PDB entry 4P8Q | X-ray diffraction, 3.02 A resolution | chains A and B

== Chain A (and B) ==
Molecule: Leucyl-cystinyl aminopeptidase
Source organism: Homo sapiens
Notes: EC 3.4.11.3; chain B of this document is another copy of the same molecule, construct and numbering; everything in this record applies to it too
UniProt: Q9UIQ6 (LCAP_HUMAN); residues 155-1025 here = UniProt positions 155-1025
Sequence (872 residues; numbered 154 to 1025; the number before each row is that of its first residue):
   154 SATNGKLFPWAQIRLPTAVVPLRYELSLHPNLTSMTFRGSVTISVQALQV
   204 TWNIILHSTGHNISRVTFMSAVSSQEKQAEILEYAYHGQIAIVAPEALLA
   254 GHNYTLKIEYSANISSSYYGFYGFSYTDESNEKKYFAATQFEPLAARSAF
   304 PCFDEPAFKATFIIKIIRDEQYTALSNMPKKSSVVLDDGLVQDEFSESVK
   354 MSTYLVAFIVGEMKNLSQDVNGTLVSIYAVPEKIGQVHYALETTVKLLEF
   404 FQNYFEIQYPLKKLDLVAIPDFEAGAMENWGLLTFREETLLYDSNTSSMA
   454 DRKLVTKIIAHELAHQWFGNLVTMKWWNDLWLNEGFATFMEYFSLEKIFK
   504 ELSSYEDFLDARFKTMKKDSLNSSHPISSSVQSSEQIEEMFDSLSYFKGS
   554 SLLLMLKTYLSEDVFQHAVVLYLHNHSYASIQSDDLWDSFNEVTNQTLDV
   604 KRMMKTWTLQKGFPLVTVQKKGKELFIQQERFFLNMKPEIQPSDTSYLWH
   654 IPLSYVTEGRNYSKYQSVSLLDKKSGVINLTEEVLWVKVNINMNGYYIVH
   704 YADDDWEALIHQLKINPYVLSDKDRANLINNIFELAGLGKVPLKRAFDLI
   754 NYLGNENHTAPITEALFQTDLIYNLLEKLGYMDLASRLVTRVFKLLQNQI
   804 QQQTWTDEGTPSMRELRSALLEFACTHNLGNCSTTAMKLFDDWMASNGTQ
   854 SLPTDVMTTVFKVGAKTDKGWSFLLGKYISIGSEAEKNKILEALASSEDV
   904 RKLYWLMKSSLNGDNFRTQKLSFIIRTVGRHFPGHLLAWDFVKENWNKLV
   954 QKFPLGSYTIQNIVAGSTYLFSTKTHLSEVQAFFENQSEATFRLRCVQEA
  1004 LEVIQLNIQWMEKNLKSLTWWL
Disordered / not traced: 154-158, 597, 640-645 (chain B: 154-159, 223-228, 597, 639-647, 662-663)
Differences from the reference sequence: expression tag (154)
Cystine bridges: C828-C835
Glycans and other covalent adducts: N-acetylglucosamine (NAG) linked to N184, N215, N256, N266, N368, N682, N760, N850
Bound ions: Zn2+: H464, H468, E487 (together with unknown ligand)
Swiss-Prot annotation at these positions:
  - active site: E465 (Proton acceptor)
  - binding site (substrate): E295, G428 to N432
  - binding site (Zn(2+)): H464, H468, E487
  - site: Y549 (Transition state stabilizer)
  - glycosylation (N-linked (GlcNAc...) asparagine): N184, N215, N256, N266, N368, N374, N448, N525, N578, N598, N664, N682, N760, N834, N850, N989
From the paper describing this entry:
  - Zn2+ coordination: H464, H468, E487
  - catalytic residues: E431, E465, Y549 (citing earlier work)
  - binding site for unknown ligand: E431, E487
  - conformationally variable residues (loop rearrangement, side-chain flip): I422 to M430, Y549
  - mutagenesis - A427Y: unchanged catalytic activity on physiological peptide substrates (citing earlier work)
  - contacts within the chain: F425-R920 (pi stacking)
  - post-translational modification sites: N184
  - mutagenesis - F544I, F544V: decreased binding to HFI-435 (citing earlier work)

== Chain A / chain B interface ==
Residue-residue contacts - 39 pairs, chain A then chain B:
  E780(A) - R904(B)  salt bridge
  G783(A) - Y907(B)
  G783(A) - K911(B)  hydrogen bond (backbone-side chain)
  Y784(A) - K911(B)
  M785(A) - R904(B)
  E901(A) - R904(B)  salt bridge
  V903(A) - V903(B)  hydrophobic
  V903(A) - F935(B)  hydrophobic
  V903(A) - P936(B)  hydrophobic
  R904(A) - E780(B)  salt bridge
  R904(A) - M785(B)
  R904(A) - E901(B)  salt bridge
  R904(A) - F935(B)
  R904(A) - P936(B)
  Y907(A) - L782(B)  hydrogen bond (side chain-backbone)
  Y907(A) - G783(B)
  Y907(A) - F935(B)  hydrophobic
  K911(A) - G783(B)  hydrogen bond (side chain-backbone)
  F935(A) - V903(B)
  F935(A) - R904(B)
  F935(A) - Y907(B)  hydrophobic
  P936(A) - V903(B)  hydrophobic
  P936(A) - R904(B)
  L939(A) - L939(B)
  L939(A) - D943(B)
  L940(A) - F935(B)  hydrophobic
  L940(A) - L939(B)
  D943(A) - L939(B)
  D943(A) - H979(B)  salt bridge
  K946(A) - E982(B)  salt bridge
  E947(A) - T976(B)  hydrogen bond
  E947(A) - T978(B)
  E947(A) - H979(B)  salt bridge
  T976(A) - E947(B)  hydrogen bond
  T978(A) - E947(B)
  H979(A) - D943(B)  salt bridge
  H979(A) - E947(B)  salt bridge
  E982(A) - K946(B)  salt bridge
  N989(A) - S981(B)
Interface residues without a listed pair, chain A (23 interface residues in all): D902, S981
Interface residues without a listed pair, chain B (25 interface residues in all): Y784, H934, L940, F986, N989

== Overview ==
The interface between chain A and chain B involves 23 residues on one side and 25 on the other; the contacts
include 5 hydrogen bonds and 10 salt bridges. Polar contacts include E780(A)-R904(B), E901(A)-R904(B) and
D943(A)-H979(B). From the paper: catalytic residues E431(A), E465(A) and Y549(A); F544I and F544V of chain A
reduce binding to HFI-435.
Chain A and chain B are both Leucyl-cystinyl aminopeptidase (Homo sapiens); the structure, Crystal Structure
of Human Insulin Regulated Aminopeptidase with Alanine in Active Site, was determined by X-ray diffraction
together with 4PJ6 from the same study.
